Entry 7U1D (X-ray diffraction, 3.11 A resolution); this record covers chain A.

Chain A:
Protein: Acetolactate synthase, chloroplastic
Source organism: Arabidopsis thaliana
Notes: EC 2.2.1.6
UniProtKB: P17597 (ILVB_ARATH); residues 86-667 here = UniProt positions 86-667
Sequence (582 residues; row label = number of the first residue in the row):
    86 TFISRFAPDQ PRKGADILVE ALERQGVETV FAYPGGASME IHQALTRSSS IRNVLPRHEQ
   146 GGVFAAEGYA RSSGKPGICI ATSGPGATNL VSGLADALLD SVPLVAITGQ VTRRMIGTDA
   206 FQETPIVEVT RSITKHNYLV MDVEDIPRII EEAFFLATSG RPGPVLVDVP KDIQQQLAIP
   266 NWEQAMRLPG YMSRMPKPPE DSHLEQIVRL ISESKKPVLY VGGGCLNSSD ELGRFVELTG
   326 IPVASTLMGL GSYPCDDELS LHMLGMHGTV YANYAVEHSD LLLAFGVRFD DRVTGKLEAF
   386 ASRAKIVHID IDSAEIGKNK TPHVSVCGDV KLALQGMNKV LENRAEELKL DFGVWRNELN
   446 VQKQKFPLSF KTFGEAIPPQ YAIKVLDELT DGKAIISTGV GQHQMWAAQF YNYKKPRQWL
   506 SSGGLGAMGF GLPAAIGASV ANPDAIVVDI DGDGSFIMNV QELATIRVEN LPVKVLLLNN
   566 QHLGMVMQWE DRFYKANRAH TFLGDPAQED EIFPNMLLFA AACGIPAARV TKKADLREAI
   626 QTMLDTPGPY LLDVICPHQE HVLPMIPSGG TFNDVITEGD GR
Construct notes: engineered mutation T197 (Pro in P17597)
Modified positions: C340 (3-sulfinoalanine; CSD)
UniProt features mapped onto this chain:
  - binding site (thiamine diphosphate): E144, Q207, Q487, H488, G511 to M513, D538 to S540, N565 to M570
  - binding site (FAD): S186, R246, G308, T331, L332, L349 to H352, G371 to D375, D395, I396, D414, V415, G508, G509
  - binding site ((R)-imazaquin): K220, R246
  - binding site (chlorimuron-ethyl): K256, D376, R377, W574, S653
  - binding site (Mg(2+)): D538, N565, H567
  - modified residue: C340 (Cysteine sulfinic acid (-SO2H))
Ion coordination: Mg2+ site 1 near I401 (its only coordinating residue here); Mg2+ site 2: D538, N565, H567 (together with TP9); Mg2+ site 3: M543, Q546
Residues lining bound ligands:
  - chlorimuron ethyl (CIE; 2-[[[[(4-chloro-6-methoxy-2-pyrimidinyl)amino]carbonyl]amino]sulfonyl]benzoic acid ethyl ester): G121, A122, M124, V196, T197, M200, A205, F206, Q207, K256, M351, H352, D376, R377, M570, V571, W574, S653
  - ethaneperoxoic acid (F50): G120, G121, T167, F206, Q207, V485, M570
  - FAD (flavin-adenine dinucleotide): L184, D185, S186, F206, R246, Y305, G307, G308, G309, T331, L332, M333, G334, M348, L349, G350, M351, H352, G353, G371, V372, R373, D375, R377, V378, I394, D395, I396, D397, E400, G413, D414, V415, V485, Q489, M490, S507, G508, G509, G511
  - N-cyclohexyltaurine (NHE; 2-[N-cyclohexylamino]ethane sulfonic acid): K220, H221, L241, R272, L273, P274, G275, Y276, R279
  - TP9 ((3Z)-4-{[(4-amino-2-methylpyrimidin-5-yl)methyl]amino}-3-mercaptopent-3-en-1-yl trihydrogen diphosphate): Y118, P119, G120, E144, T167, P170, G171, N174, Q207, V485, G486, Q487, H488, G511, A512, M513, G537, D538, G539, S540, M543, N565, H567, L568, G569, M570, V571, L588
Reported in the primary citation:
  - mutagenesis - P197T (30-fold): decreased binding to chlorimuron ethyl
  - binding site for chlorimuron ethyl: W574
  - mutagenesis - W574L (2.5-fold): increased catalytic activity
  - mutagenesis - S653T: unchanged catalytic activity
  - mutagenesis - W574L (38-fold), S653T (10-fold): decreased binding to IQ
  - mutagenesis - W574L (35,000-fold): decreased binding to PS

Summary:
Chain A binds flavin-adenine dinucleotide, chlorimuron ethyl, N-cyclohexyltaurine, ethaneperoxoic acid and
compound TP9. Curated annotation (UniProt) lists 16 thiamine diphosphate-binding residues, 20 FAD-binding
residues, (R)-imazaquin-binding residues K220 and R246 and 5 chlorimuron-ethyl-binding residues. From the
paper: a binding site for chlorimuron ethyl at W574; W574L and S653T reduce binding to IQ.
Chain A is Acetolactate synthase, chloroplastic (Arabidopsis thaliana); the structure, Crystal structure of
arabidopsis thaliana acetohydroxyacid synthase P197T mutant in complex with chlorimuron-ethyl, was determined
by X-ray diffraction (same publication as 7STQ, 7TZZ, 7U1U and 7U25).
